7LF8 - chains A and H of the 3 polymer chains in the assembly; structure by X-ray diffraction, 2.15 A resolution.

[Chain A]
Molecule: Apolipoprotein L2
Source organism: Homo sapiens
UniProtKB: J3KQL8 (J3KQL8_HUMAN); residues 2-113 here correspond to UniProt positions 114-225 (UniProt number = residue number + 112)
Sequence (128 residues; numbered -14 to 113; the number before each row is that of its first residue; numbers below 1 keep their minus sign (Met-14 is residue -14)):
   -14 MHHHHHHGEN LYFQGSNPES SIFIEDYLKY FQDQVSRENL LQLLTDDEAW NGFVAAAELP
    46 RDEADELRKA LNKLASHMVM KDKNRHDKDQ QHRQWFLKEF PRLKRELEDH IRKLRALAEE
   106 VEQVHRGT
Not modelled in the structure: -14 to 5, 63-113
Sequence notes: initiating methionine (-14); expression tag (-13 to 1)

[Chain H]
Molecule: Fab 6D12 heavy chain
Source organism: Homo sapiens
Notes: antibody fragment or engineered binder
Sequence (225 residues; row label = number of the first residue in the row):
     1 EVMLVESGGG LVRPGGSLKL SCTASGFTFS RCAMSWVRQT PEKRLEWVSA ISRDSTYTYY
    61 SDSVKGRFTV SRDNAKNTLY LQMSSLRSED TAMYYCARQI DDYYVDALDY WGQGTSVTVS
   121 SASTKGPSVF PLAPSSKSTS GGTAALGCLV KDYFPEPVTV SWNSGALTSG VHTFPAVLQS
   181 SGLYSLSSVV TVPSSSLGTQ TYICNVNHKP SNTKVDKKVE PKSCD
Not modelled in the structure: 137-141, 223-225
Disulfides: Cys22-Cys96, Cys148-Cys204
Modified / non-standard residues: Thr56 (phosphothreonine; TPO)

[Interface between chain A and chain H]
Residue-residue contacts (12; chain A residue first):
  Val39(A) - Tyr103(H)  hydrophobic
  Val39(A) - Tyr104(H)
  Ala40(A) - Tyr104(H)  hydrophobic
  Ala41(A) - Tyr57(H)
  Glu43(A) - Tyr104(H)
  Leu44(A) - Tyr103(H)  hydrogen bond (backbone-side chain)
  Leu44(A) - Tyr104(H)  hydrogen bond (backbone-side chain)
  Pro45(A) - Tyr103(H)
  Arg46(A) - Asp102(H)
  Arg46(A) - Tyr103(H)
  Arg46(A) - Asp106(H)  salt bridge
  Ala49(A) - Tyr103(H)
Also at the interface, not in a pair above, chain A (9 interface residues in all): Gly37
Also at the interface, not in a pair above, chain H (6 interface residues in all): Tyr59
The authors on this interface:
  - epitope / paratope residues, chain A: Arg46(A)

[In short]
The interface between chain A and chain H involves 9 residues on one side and 6 on the other; the contacts
include 2 hydrogen bonds and 1 salt bridge. Polar pairs include Arg46(A)-Asp106(H), Leu44(A)-Tyr103(H) and
Leu44(A)-Tyr104(H). The paper reports the epitope/paratope residue Arg46(A).
Chain A is Apolipoprotein L2 and chain H is Fab 6D12 heavy chain, both from Homo sapiens; the structure, Fab
6D12 bound to ApoL2 NTD, was determined by X-ray diffraction, deposited together with 7LF7, 7LFA, 7LFB and
7LFD.
